4WBA - chains B and E of the 5 polymer chains in the assembly; structure by X-ray diffraction, 1.80 A resolution.

== Chain B (and E) ==
Molecule: Non-structural glycoprotein NSP4
Source organism: Simian rotavirus A/SA11
Notes: chain E of this document is another copy of the same molecule, construct and numbering; everything in this record applies to it too
UniProtKB: O92323 (O92323_9REOV); residue numbers follow UniProt; this construct covers 95-146
Sequence (52 residues; row label = number of the first residue in the row):
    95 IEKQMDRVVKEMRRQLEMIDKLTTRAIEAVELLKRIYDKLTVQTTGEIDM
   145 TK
Not modelled in the structure: 136-146 (chain E: 137-146)
Sequence notes: engineered mutation Ala-120 (Glu in O92323), Ala-123 (Gln in O92323)
What the authors report for this chain:
  - binding site for phosphate ion: Gln-109

== Interface between chain B and chain E ==
Contacting residue pairs (38; chain B residue first):
  Glu-96(B) with Gln-98(E); Arg-101(E)
  Met-99(B) with Gln-98(E); Arg-101(E); Val-102(E), hydrophobic
  Asp-100(B) with Arg-101(E), salt bridge
  Val-103(B) with Arg-101(E); Glu-105(E)
  Met-106(B) with Val-102(E); Glu-105(E); Met-106(E), hydrophobic; Gln-109(E), hydrogen bond (backbone-side chain)
  Arg-107(B) with Glu-105(E), salt bridge; Arg-108(E)
  Leu-110(B) with Arg-108(E); Gln-109(E); Met-112(E)
  Ile-113(B) with Met-112(E), hydrophobic
  Asp-114(B) with Met-112(E)
  Leu-116(B) with Leu-116(E), hydrophobic
  Thr-117(B) with Leu-116(E)
  Ala-120(B) with Leu-116(E), hydrophobic; Arg-119(E)
  Ile-121(B) with Arg-119(E)
  Val-124(B) with Arg-119(E); Glu-122(E); Ala-123(E); Leu-126(E)
  Leu-127(B) with Ala-123(E); Leu-126(E), hydrophobic; Leu-127(E), hydrophobic; Ile-130(E)
  Lys-128(B) with Leu-126(E)
  Ile-130(B) with Ile-130(E), hydrophobic
  Tyr-131(B) with Arg-129(E); Ile-130(E), hydrophobic; Lys-133(E)
  Leu-134(B) with Ile-130(E), hydrophobic
Interface residues without a listed pair, chain B (21 interface residues in all): Gln-109, Thr-135
Interface residues without a listed pair, chain E (18 interface residues in all): Ile-113

== In short ==
Chain B and chain E form an interface of 21 and 18 residues respectively, with 1 hydrogen bond and 2 salt
bridges. Polar pairs include Asp-100(B)/Arg-101(E), Arg-107(B)/Glu-105(E) and Met-106(B)/Gln-109(E). The paper
reports a binding site for phosphate ion at Gln-109(B).
Chain B and chain E are both Non-structural glycoprotein NSP4 (Simian rotavirus A/SA11); the structure, Q/E
mutant SA11 NSP4_CCD, was determined by X-ray diffraction together with 4WB4 from the same study.
